Entry 6RE9 (electron microscopy, 3.90 A resolution); this record covers chains T and Y of the 31 polymer chains in the assembly.

[Chain T]
Name: ATP synthase subunit alpha
From: Polytomella sp. Pringsheim 198.80
UniProtKB: A0ZW40 (A0ZW40_9CHLO); residue numbers follow UniProt; this construct covers 1-562
Sequence (562 residues; row label = number of the first residue in the row):
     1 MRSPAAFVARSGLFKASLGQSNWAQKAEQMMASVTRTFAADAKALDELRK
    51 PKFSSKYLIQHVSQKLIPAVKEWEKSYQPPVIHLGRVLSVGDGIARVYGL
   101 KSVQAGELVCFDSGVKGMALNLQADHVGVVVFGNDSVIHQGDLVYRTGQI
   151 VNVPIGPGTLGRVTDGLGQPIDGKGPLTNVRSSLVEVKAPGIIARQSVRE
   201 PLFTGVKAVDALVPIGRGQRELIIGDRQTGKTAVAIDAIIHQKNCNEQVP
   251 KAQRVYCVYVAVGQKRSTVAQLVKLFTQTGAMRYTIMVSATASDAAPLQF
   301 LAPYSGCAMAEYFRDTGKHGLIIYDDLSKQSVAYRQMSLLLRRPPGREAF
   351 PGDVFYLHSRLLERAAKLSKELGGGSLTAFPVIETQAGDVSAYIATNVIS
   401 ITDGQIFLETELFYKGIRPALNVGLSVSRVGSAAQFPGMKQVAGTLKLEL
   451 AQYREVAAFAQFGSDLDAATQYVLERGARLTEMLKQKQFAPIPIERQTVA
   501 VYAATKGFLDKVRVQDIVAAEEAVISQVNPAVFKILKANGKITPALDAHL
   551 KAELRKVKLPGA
Unresolved in the structure: 1-39
Sequence notes: conflict R266 (Lys in A0ZW40)
Ion coordination: Mg2+: T232 (together with ATP)
Ligand contacts: ATP (adenosine-5'-triphosphate): R227, Q228, T229, G230, K231, T232, A233, D326, F413, R418, P419, Q486, K487, Q488

[Chain Y]
Name: ATP synthase subunit beta
From: Polytomella sp. Pringsheim 198.80
Notes: EC 7.1.2.2
UniProtKB: A0ZW41 (A0ZW41_9CHLO); numbering as in UniProt (aligned over 1-574)
Sequence (574 residues; row label = number of the first residue in the row):
     1 MALRYAAGLAKNVVQRQGASLNIARAFAAEPAPAIDAGYVSQVIGPVVDV
    51 RFDGELPSILSSLEVEGHSVRLVLEVAQHMGDNTVRCIAMDSTDGLVRGQ
   101 KVVDTGSPIKVPVGRGTLGRIMNVIGEPVDEQGPIDAADIWSIHREAPEF
   151 TEQSTEQEILVTGIKVVDLLAPYQRGGKIGLFGGAGVGKTVLIMELINNV
   201 AKAHGGFSVFAGVGERTREGNDLYREMIESGVIKLGAERGNSKCTLVYGQ
   251 MNEPPGARARVALTGLTVAEYFRDIEGQDVLLFVDNIFRFTQANSEVSAL
   301 LGRIPSAVGYQPTLATDLGGLQERITTTTKGSITSVQAVYVPADDLTDPA
   351 PATTFAHLDATTVLSRSIAELGIYPAVDPLDSTSRMLNPNVIGAEHYNVA
   401 RGVQKVLQDYKNLQDIIAILGMDELSEEDKLTVARARKIQRFLSQPFQVA
   451 EVFTGTPGKYVDLADTISGFQGVLTGKYDDLPEMAFYMVGDIKEVKEKAD
   501 KMAKDIASRKEADNKKVSEELKDIPSLDKLVSEIKEVVIEEDDGLEEDFK
   551 AEALSSETVVLNEEGKSVPLPKKN
Unresolved in the structure: 1-32, 553-574
Sequence notes: conflict A350 (Gly in A0ZW41), L387 (Arg in A0ZW41)
Ion coordination: Mg2+: T190, E215 (together with ADP)
Ligand contacts:
  - ADP (adenosine-5'-diphosphate): G184, A185, G186, V187, G188, K189, T190, V191, E215, R216, Y374, P375, F447, A450, F453
  - ATP (adenosine-5'-triphosphate): A356, S384, R385, L387, N388, Y397, R401

[Interface between chain T and chain Y]
Residue-residue contacts - 123 pairs, chain T then chain Y:
  G99(T) - R98(Y)  hydrogen bond (backbone-side chain)
  L100(T) - R98(Y)  hydrogen bond (backbone-side chain)
  K101(T) - V97(Y)
  K101(T) - R98(Y)
  S102(T) - V97(Y)
  V103(T) - L96(Y)
  V103(T) - V97(Y)
  Q104(T) - G95(Y)
  Q104(T) - L96(Y)
  Q104(T) - V97(Y)
  A105(T) - V43(Y)  hydrophobic
  A105(T) - T93(Y)
  A105(T) - D94(Y)
  A105(T) - G95(Y)  hydrogen bond (backbone-backbone)
  A105(T) - L96(Y)  hydrogen bond (backbone-backbone)
  N121(T) - V43(Y)
  N121(T) - I44(Y)
  L122(T) - Q42(Y)
  L122(T) - V43(Y)  hydrogen bond (backbone-backbone)
  L122(T) - L96(Y)
  L122(T) - R98(Y)
  Q123(T) - Q42(Y)
  Q123(T) - I44(Y)
  Q123(T) - R98(Y)  hydrogen bond (backbone-side chain)
  A124(T) - Q42(Y)  hydrogen bond (backbone-side chain)
  H126(T) - R98(Y)  hydrogen bond (backbone-side chain)
  V127(T) - R98(Y)
  I150(T) - G95(Y)
  P157(T) - L545(Y)  hydrophobic
  P157(T) - F549(Y)
  L160(T) - L545(Y)  hydrophobic
  N179(T) - E546(Y)  hydrogen bond
  N179(T) - F549(Y)
  N179(T) - K550(Y)  hydrogen bond
  V180(T) - F549(Y)
  R181(T) - F549(Y)
  E186(T) - D94(Y)
  K188(T) - D91(Y)  salt bridge
  K188(T) - E253(Y)  salt bridge
  A189(T) - N252(Y)
  P190(T) - T217(Y)
  G191(T) - T217(Y)
  I192(T) - I121(Y)  hydrophobic
  I192(T) - T217(Y)
  I192(T) - G220(Y)
  I192(T) - N221(Y)
  I192(T) - Y248(Y)  hydrophobic
  I193(T) - V129(Y)
  I193(T) - D130(Y)
  I193(T) - E131(Y)
  I193(T) - Y224(Y)  hydrophobic
  I193(T) - R225(Y)
  R195(T) - T217(Y)
  R195(T) - N221(Y)
  R220(T) - R216(Y)
  V249(T) - I539(Y)
  P250(T) - V537(Y)
  P250(T) - E540(Y)
  K251(T) - E540(Y)  hydrogen bond (backbone-side chain)
  K251(T) - D543(Y)
  K251(T) - G544(Y)
  R254(T) - I539(Y)
  R254(T) - D543(Y)  salt bridge
  Y256(T) - D543(Y)  hydrogen bond
  Y256(T) - L545(Y)  hydrophobic
  R283(T) - D542(Y)  salt bridge
  R283(T) - D543(Y)  salt bridge
  Y284(T) - D543(Y)
  Y312(T) - F549(Y)
  K318(T) - L545(Y)
  K318(T) - D548(Y)  salt bridge
  R343(T) - L300(Y)
  P344(T) - A299(Y)  hydrophobic
  P344(T) - P305(Y)  hydrophobic
  P345(T) - V308(Y)
  P345(T) - G309(Y)
  G346(T) - V308(Y)
  G346(T) - G309(Y)
  R347(T) - V308(Y)
  R347(T) - D345(Y)  salt bridge
  R347(T) - D348(Y)  salt bridge
  G352(T) - E296(Y)
  D353(T) - E296(Y)
  F355(T) - M251(Y)  hydrophobic
  F355(T) - R289(Y)
  F355(T) - Q292(Y)
  Y356(T) - E253(Y)
  Y356(T) - P254(Y)
  Y356(T) - R258(Y)
  Y356(T) - E296(Y)
  S359(T) - M251(Y)  hydrogen bond (side chain-backbone)
  E363(T) - R216(Y)
  E363(T) - T217(Y)  hydrogen bond
  E363(T) - M251(Y)
  E363(T) - N252(Y)
  S391(T) - A343(Y)
  A392(T) - A343(Y)
  T396(T) - A185(Y)
  T396(T) - Y340(Y)  hydrogen bond (backbone-side chain)
  T396(T) - A343(Y)
  T396(T) - R366(Y)
  I399(T) - A185(Y)
  I399(T) - R216(Y)
  S400(T) - A185(Y)
  S400(T) - R216(Y)  hydrogen bond (backbone-side chain)
  S400(T) - R289(Y)
  S400(T) - Y340(Y)
  I401(T) - R216(Y)  hydrogen bond (backbone-side chain)
  I401(T) - M251(Y)  hydrophobic
  T402(T) - R216(Y)  hydrogen bond (backbone-side chain)
  D403(T) - R216(Y)
  D403(T) - R218(Y)  salt bridge
  L425(T) - E370(Y)
  R429(T) - R218(Y)
  R429(T) - D222(Y)  salt bridge
  E455(T) - M484(Y)
  I535(T) - L530(Y)  hydrophobic
  I535(T) - V531(Y)  hydrophobic
  I535(T) - I534(Y)  hydrophobic
  A538(T) - I534(Y)  hydrophobic
  A545(T) - I524(Y)  hydrophobic
  H549(T) - L527(Y)
  K551(T) - K515(Y)
Interface residues without a listed pair, chain T (80 interface residues in all): L120, I155, Q196, S197, E247, A252, F313, V390, Y393, N397, A433, N529, A531, V532, K534, A548
Interface residues without a listed pair, chain Y (74 interface residues in all): S41, G186, G214, E215, Q250, P255, P342, V452, F453, E520, P525, E536, V538

[In short]
Chain T and chain Y form an interface of 80 and 74 residues respectively, with 18 hydrogen bonds and 10 salt
bridges. Among the polar pairs are K188(T)-D91(Y), K188(T)-E253(Y) and R254(T)-D543(Y). Chain T binds ATP.
Bound to chain Y: ATP and ADP.
Chain T is ATP synthase subunit alpha and chain Y is ATP synthase subunit beta, both from Polytomella sp.
Pringsheim 198.80; the structure, Cryo-EM structure of Polytomella F-ATP synthase, Rotary substate 2D,
monomer-masked refinement, was determined by electron microscopy together with 6RD4, 6RD5, 6RD6, 6RD7, 6RD8,
6RD9 and 46 further entries from the same study.
